1KMO - chain A; structure by X-ray diffraction, 2.00 A resolution.

[Chain A]
Name: Iron(III) dicitrate transport protein fecA
Organism: Escherichia coli K12
Reference sequence: P13036 (FECA_ECOLI); residues -32 to 741 here correspond to UniProt positions 1-774 (UniProt number = residue number + 33)
Sequence (774 residues; numbered -32 to 741; the number before each row is that of its first residue; numbers below 1 keep their minus sign (Met-32 is residue -32)):
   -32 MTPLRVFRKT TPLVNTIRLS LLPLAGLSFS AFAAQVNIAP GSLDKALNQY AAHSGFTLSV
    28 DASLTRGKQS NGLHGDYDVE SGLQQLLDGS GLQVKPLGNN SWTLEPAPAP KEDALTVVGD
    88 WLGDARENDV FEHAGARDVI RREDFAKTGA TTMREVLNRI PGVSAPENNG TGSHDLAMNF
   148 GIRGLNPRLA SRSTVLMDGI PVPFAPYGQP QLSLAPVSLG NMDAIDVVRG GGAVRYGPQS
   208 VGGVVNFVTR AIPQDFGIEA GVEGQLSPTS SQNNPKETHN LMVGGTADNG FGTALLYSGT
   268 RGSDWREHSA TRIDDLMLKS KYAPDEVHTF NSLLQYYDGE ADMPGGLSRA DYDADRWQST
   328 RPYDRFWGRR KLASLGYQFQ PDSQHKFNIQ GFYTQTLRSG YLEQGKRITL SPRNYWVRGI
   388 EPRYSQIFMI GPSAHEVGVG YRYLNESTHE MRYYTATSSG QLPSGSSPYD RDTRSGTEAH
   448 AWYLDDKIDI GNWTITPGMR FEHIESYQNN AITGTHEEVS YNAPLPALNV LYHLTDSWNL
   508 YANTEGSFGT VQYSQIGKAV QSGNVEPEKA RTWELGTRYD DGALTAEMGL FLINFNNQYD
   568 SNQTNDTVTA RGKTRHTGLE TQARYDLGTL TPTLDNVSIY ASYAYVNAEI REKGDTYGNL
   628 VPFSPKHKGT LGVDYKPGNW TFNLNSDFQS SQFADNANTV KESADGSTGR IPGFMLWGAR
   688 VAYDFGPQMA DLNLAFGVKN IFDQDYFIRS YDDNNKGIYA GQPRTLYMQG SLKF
Unresolved in the structure: -32 to 80
Residues lining bound ligands:
  - heptane-1,2,3-triol (HTO), molecule 1: Leu501, Trp505, Leu507, Leu542, Gly543, Thr544, Met555
  - heptane-1,2,3-triol (HTO), molecule 2: Trp505, Thr544, Tyr546
Swiss-Prot annotation at these positions:
  - motif: Phe23 to Ser30 (TonB box), Gly724 to Phe741 (TonB C-terminal box)

[Summary]
Bound to chain A: heptane-1,2,3-triol.
Chain A is Iron(III) dicitrate transport protein fecA (Escherichia coli K12); the structure, Crystal structure
of the Outer Membrane Transporter FecA, was determined by X-ray diffraction, deposited together with 1KMP.
